8CLD - chains B and E of the 6 polymer chains in the assembly; structure by X-ray diffraction, 3.20 A resolution.

[Chain B]
Name: Tubulin beta-2B chain
From: Bos taurus
UniProtKB: Q6B856 (TBB2B_BOVIN); residues 1-445 here = UniProt positions 1-445
Chain sequence (445 residues; each row starts with the number of its first residue):
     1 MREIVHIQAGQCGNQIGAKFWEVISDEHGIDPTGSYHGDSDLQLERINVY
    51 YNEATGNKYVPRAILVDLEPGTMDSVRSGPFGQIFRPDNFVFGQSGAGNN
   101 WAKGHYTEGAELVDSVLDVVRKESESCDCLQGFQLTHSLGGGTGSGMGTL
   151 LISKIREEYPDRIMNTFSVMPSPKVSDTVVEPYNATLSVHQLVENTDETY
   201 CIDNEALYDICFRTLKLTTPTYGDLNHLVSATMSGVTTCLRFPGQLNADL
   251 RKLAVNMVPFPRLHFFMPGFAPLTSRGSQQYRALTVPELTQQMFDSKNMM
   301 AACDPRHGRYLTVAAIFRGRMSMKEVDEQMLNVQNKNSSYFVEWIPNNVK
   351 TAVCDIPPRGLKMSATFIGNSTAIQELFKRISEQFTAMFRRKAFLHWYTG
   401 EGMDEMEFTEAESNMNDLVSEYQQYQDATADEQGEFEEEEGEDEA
Unresolved in the structure: 1, 429-445
Small-molecule neighbours: GDP (guanosine-5'-diphosphate): Gly10, Gln11, Cys12, Gln15, Ile16, Asn99, Ser138, Gly140, Gly141, Gly142, Thr143, Gly144, Val169, Pro171, Val175, Asp177, Glu181, Asn204, Leu207, Tyr222, Leu225, Asn226
Curated features (UniProtKB/Swiss-Prot):
  - motif: Met1 to Ile4 (MREI motif)
  - binding site (GTP): Gln11, Glu69, Ser138, Gly142, Thr143, Gly144, Asn204, Asn226
  - binding site (Mg(2+)): Glu69
  - modified residue: Ser40 (Phosphoserine), Thr55 (Phosphothreonine), Lys58 (N6-acetyllysine), Ser172 (Phosphoserine), Thr285 (Phosphothreonine), Thr290 (Phosphothreonine), Arg318 (Omega-N-methylarginine), Glu438 (5-glutamyl polyglutamate)
  - cross-link (Glycyl lysine isopeptide (Lys-Gly)): Lys58 (interchain with G-Cter in ubiquitin), Lys324 (interchain with G-Cter in ubiquitin)

[Chain E]
Name: Stathmin-4
From: Mus musculus
UniProtKB: P63042 (STMN4_MOUSE); residues -43 to 145 here correspond to UniProt positions 1-189 (UniProt number = residue number + 44)
Chain sequence (189 residues; each row starts with the number of its first residue; numbers below 1 keep their minus sign (Met-43 is residue -43)):
   -43 MTLAAYKEKMKELPLVSLFCSCFLSDPLNKSSYKYEADTVDLNWCVISDM
     7 EVIELNKCTSGQSFEVILKPPSFDGVPEFNASLPRRRDPSLEEIQKKLEA
    57 AEERRKYQEAELLKHLAEKREHEREVIQKAIEENNNFIKMAKEKLAQKME
   107 SNKENREAHLAAMLERLQEKDKHAEEVRKNKELKEEASR
Unresolved in the structure: -43 to 5, 29-43, 142-145

[Interface between chain B and chain E]
Residue-residue contacts (22):
  Tyr106(B) - His78(E)  hydrogen bond
  Tyr106(B) - Glu79(E)
  Tyr106(B) - Val82(E)  hydrophobic
  Tyr106(B) - Ile83(E)
  Leu150(B) - Glu79(E)
  Ser153(B) - Leu72(E)
  Ser153(B) - Arg76(E)  hydrogen bond
  Lys154(B) - Arg76(E)
  Lys154(B) - Glu79(E)  salt bridge
  Glu157(B) - Leu69(E)
  Glu157(B) - Leu72(E)
  Glu157(B) - Arg76(E)  salt bridge
  Gln191(B) - Lys75(E)
  Glu194(B) - His71(E)  salt bridge
  Glu194(B) - Lys75(E)
  Thr399(B) - Glu89(E)
  Glu401(B) - Val82(E)
  Glu401(B) - Ala86(E)
  Gly402(B) - Val82(E)
  Gly402(B) - Lys85(E)
  Asp404(B) - Lys85(E)  salt bridge
  Glu407(B) - His78(E)  salt bridge
Interface residues without a listed pair, chain B (19 interface residues in all): His105, Thr107, Arg156, Pro160, Asn195, Gly400, Met403
Interface residues without a listed pair, chain E (14 interface residues in all): Glu65, Leu68

[Overview]
19 residues of chain B face 14 of chain E across their interface, with 2 hydrogen bonds and 5 salt bridges.
Polar pairs include Lys154(B)-Glu79(E), Glu157(B)-Arg76(E) and Glu194(B)-His71(E). Ligands of chain B: GDP.
UniProt lists 8 GTP-binding residues and Mg2+-binding residue Glu69(B) on chain B.
Here chain B is Tubulin beta-2B chain (Bos taurus) and chain E is Stathmin-4 (Mus musculus). Entry 8CLD
(Ansamitocin P3 bound to tubulin (T2R-TTL) complex) was determined by X-ray diffraction, deposited together
with 8CL9, 8CLB, 8CLC, 8CLE, 8CLF, 8CLG and 8CLH.
